Entry 9NA9 (electron microscopy, 5.90 A resolution (low resolution: residue-level contacts below are approximate; hydrogen-bond / salt-bridge calls are withheld)); this record covers chains E and C of the 4 polymer chains in the assembly.

== Chain E ==
Protein: AUGMIN subunit 5, Green fluorescent protein
Source organism: Arabidopsis thaliana
Reference sequence: chimeric construct of Q9FMB4, P42212: residues 1-747 from Q9FMB4 (AUG5_ARATH) positions 1-796 (offset varies); residues 755-991 from P42212 positions 2-238 (UniProt number = residue number - 753)
Amino-acid sequence (1040 residues; numbered 1 to 991 plus 643 insertion-coded residues; 594 numbers in that range are skipped by the numbering (no residue carries them; nothing is unmodelled there); the number before each row is that of its first residue; a row labelled like 85A-85Z holds insertion residues (85A, then the next letters in order)):
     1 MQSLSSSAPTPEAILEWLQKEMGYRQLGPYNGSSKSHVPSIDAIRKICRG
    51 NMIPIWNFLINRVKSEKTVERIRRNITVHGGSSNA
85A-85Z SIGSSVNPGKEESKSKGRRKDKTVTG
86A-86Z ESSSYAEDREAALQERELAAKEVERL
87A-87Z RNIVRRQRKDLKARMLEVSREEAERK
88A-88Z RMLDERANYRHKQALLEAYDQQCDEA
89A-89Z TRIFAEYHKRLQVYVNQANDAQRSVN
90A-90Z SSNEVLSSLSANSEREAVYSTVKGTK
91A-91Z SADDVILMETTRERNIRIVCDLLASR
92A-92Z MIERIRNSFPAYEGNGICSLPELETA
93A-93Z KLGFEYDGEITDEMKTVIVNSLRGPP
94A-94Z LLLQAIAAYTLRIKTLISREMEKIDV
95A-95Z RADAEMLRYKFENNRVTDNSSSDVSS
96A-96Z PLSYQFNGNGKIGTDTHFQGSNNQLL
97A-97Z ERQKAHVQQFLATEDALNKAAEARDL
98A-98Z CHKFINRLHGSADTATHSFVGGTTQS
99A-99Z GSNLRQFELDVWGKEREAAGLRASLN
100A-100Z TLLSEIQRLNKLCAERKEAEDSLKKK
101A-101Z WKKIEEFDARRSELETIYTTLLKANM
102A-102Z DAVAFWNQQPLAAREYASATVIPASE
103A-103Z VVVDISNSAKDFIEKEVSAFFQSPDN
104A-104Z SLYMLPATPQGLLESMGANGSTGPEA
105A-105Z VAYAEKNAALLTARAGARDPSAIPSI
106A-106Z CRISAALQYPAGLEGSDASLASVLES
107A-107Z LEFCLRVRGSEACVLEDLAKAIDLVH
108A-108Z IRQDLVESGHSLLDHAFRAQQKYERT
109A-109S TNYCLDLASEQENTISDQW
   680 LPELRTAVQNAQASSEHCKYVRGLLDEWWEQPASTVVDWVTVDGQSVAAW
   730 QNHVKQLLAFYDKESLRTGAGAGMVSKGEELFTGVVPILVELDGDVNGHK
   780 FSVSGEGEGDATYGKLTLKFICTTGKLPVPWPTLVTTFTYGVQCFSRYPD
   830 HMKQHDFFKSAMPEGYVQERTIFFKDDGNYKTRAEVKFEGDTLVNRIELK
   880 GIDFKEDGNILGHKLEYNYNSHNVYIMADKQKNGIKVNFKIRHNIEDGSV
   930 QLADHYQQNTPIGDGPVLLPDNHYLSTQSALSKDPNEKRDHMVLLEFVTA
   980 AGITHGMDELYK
Not modelled in the structure: 85A-85Z, 86A-86Z, 87A-87Z, 88A-88Z, 89A-89Z, 90A-90Z, 91A-91Z, 92A-92Z, 93A-93Z, 94A-94Z, 95A-95Z, 96A-96Z, 97A-97Z, 98A-98Z, 99A-99Z, 100A-100Z, 101A-101Z, 102A-102Z, 103A-103Z, 104A-104Z, 105A-105Z, 106A-106Z, 107A-107Z, 108A-108Z, 109A-109S, 748-991
Sequence notes: linker (748-754); conflict Thr818 (Ser65 in P42212)
Curated features (UniProtKB/Swiss-Prot):
  - modified residue: Tyr819 (Z: -2,3-didehydrotyrosine)

== Chain C ==
Protein: AUGMIN subunit 3
Source organism: Arabidopsis thaliana
Reference sequence: Q0WQE7 (AUG3_ARATH); the construct lacks a stretch of the UniProt sequence and is renumbered around it, so the offset changes along the chain: 1-74 = UniProt 1-74; 75-77 = UniProt 77-79; 80-617 = UniProt 80-617
Amino-acid sequence (617 residues; each row starts with the number of its first residue; note: 2 numbers in that range are skipped by the numbering (no residue carries them; nothing is unmodelled there); a row labelled like 74A-74B holds insertion residues (74A, then the next letters in order)):
     1 MSSARLCSLVAELGYEGAGKLDPDSFEWPFQYDDARPILDWICSSLRPSN
    51 VLSLAELSLYEQFQRDGKLLEGDD
74A-74B LD
    75 QAY
    80 DSISAFSSRRNNQEAVFGAEESIKEVRDATLAHKAEALELQRQLRRLQTQ
   130 YDLLTGQSSALIQGRRARVAATSAVSGQITAIEDSLSARNLQMNGVLGRL
   180 ASTSQELAHYHSGEEDGIYLAYSDFHAYLAGDSACTKELNQWFAKQLDTG
   230 PYRLVAEEGKSKCSWVSLDDTSNMLRDLEKSQHQRVAELQRLRSIFGTSE
   280 RQWIEAQVENAKQQAILLTLKSQVTSVEAHIHFDLHSLRRKHADLVEEIS
   330 TLYQKEEKLLSETIPELCWELAQLQDTYILQGDYDLKVMRQELYISKQKV
   380 FINHLVNQLARHQFLKLACQLEKKNMLGAFSLLKVIESELQGYLSATRSR
   430 VGRCSALIQAASDVQEQGAVDDRDSFLHGVRDLLSIHSNTQAGLSTYVSA
   480 PAIIQQIVALQSDLSSLQSDLENSLPDDRNRCINELCTHIQNLQQLLFAS
   530 STTAQPILTPWPLMKELDEMGKINSKLSTAVEEVTLEHRNKREIVKHHAK
   580 DVELQRRVFVDFFCNPERLRNQVRELNALVRARQASSS
Not modelled in the structure: 74A-74B, 80-539

== How chain E and chain C interact ==
Residue-residue contacts (89):
  Arg45(E) - Trp41(C)
  Pro54(E) - Pro48(C)
  Asn57(E) - Ser45(C)
  Asn57(E) - Pro48(C)
  Asn57(E) - Ser49(C)
  Phe58(E) - Arg47(C)
  Phe58(E) - Pro48(C)
  Phe58(E) - Val51(C)
  Asn61(E) - Pro48(C)
  Asn61(E) - Ser49(C)
  Asn61(E) - Leu52(C)
  Asn61(E) - Tyr60(C)
  Lys64(E) - Leu52(C)
  Lys64(E) - Tyr60(C)
  Ser65(E) - Tyr60(C)
  Thr68(E) - Tyr60(C)
  Thr68(E) - Gln64(C)
  Ile72(E) - Phe63(C)
  Ile72(E) - Gln64(C)
  Ile72(E) - Lys68(C)
  Asn75(E) - Lys68(C)
  Ile76(E) - Lys68(C)
  His79(E) - Lys68(C)
  Gly81(E) - Lys68(C)
  Ser83(E) - Thr564(C)
  Ser83(E) - His567(C)
  Asn84(E) - Lys68(C)
  Asn84(E) - His567(C)
  Ala85(E) - Lys570(C)
  Glu682(E) - Leu542(C)
  Glu682(E) - Glu545(C)
  Thr685(E) - Glu545(C)
  Ala686(E) - Glu545(C)
  Ala686(E) - Glu548(C)
  Asn689(E) - Glu545(C)
  Asn689(E) - Glu548(C)
  Asn689(E) - Met549(C)
  Ala690(E) - Glu548(C)
  Ser693(E) - Glu548(C)
  Ser693(E) - Ile552(C)
  His696(E) - Ile552(C)
  His696(E) - Lys555(C)
  Tyr699(E) - Leu556(C)
  Tyr699(E) - Val560(C)
  Val700(E) - Lys555(C)
  Val700(E) - Ala559(C)
  Leu703(E) - Ala559(C)
  Leu703(E) - Glu562(C)
  Trp708(E) - Glu562(C)
  Trp708(E) - Glu566(C)
  Glu709(E) - Ser615(C)
  Glu709(E) - Ser616(C)
  Glu709(E) - Ser617(C)
  Gln710(E) - Ser615(C)
  Pro711(E) - Lys570(C)
  Ala712(E) - Lys570(C)
  Ala712(E) - Ile573(C)
  Ser713(E) - Lys570(C)
  Ser713(E) - Arg571(C)
  Ser713(E) - Ile573(C)
  Ser713(E) - Val574(C)
  Thr714(E) - Lys570(C)
  Thr714(E) - Arg571(C)
  Thr714(E) - Val574(C)
  Val715(E) - Lys570(C)
  Val716(E) - Arg571(C)
  Asp722(E) - Arg571(C)
  Gln730(E) - Leu605(C)
  Asn731(E) - Leu608(C)
  His732(E) - Lys575(C)
  Lys734(E) - Lys575(C)
  Lys734(E) - Ala578(C)
  Lys734(E) - Lys579(C)
  Gln735(E) - Glu604(C)
  Gln735(E) - Leu608(C)
  Asp741(E) - Arg586(C)
  Lys742(E) - Glu582(C)
  Lys742(E) - Arg586(C)
  Lys742(E) - Arg597(C)
  Leu745(E) - Arg586(C)
  Leu745(E) - Val589(C)
  Leu745(E) - Asp590(C)
  Leu745(E) - Cys593(C)
  Leu745(E) - Arg597(C)
  Leu745(E) - Asn600(C)
  Arg746(E) - Cys593(C)
  Arg746(E) - Asn594(C)
  Arg746(E) - Arg597(C)
  Thr747(E) - Asn594(C)
Other interface residues (no listed pair), chain E (51 interface residues in all): Cys697, Trp707, Val733, Ala738, Ser744
Other interface residues (no listed pair), chain C (50 interface residues in all): Leu57, Leu69, Val563, His576, Arg612

== In short ==
51 residues of chain E and 50 residues of chain C are in contact.
Chain E is AUGMIN subunit 5, Green fluorescent protein and chain C is AUGMIN subunit 3, both from Arabidopsis
thaliana; the structure, Augmin1345-Extended-Tripod, was determined by electron microscopy together with 9NA8,
9NBA, 9NBB and 9NBD from the same study.
